Entry 8VOB (electron microscopy, 3.10 A resolution); this record covers chains S and D of the 10 polymer chains in the assembly.

[Chain S]
Protein: Histone H2B 1.1
From: Xenopus laevis
Reference sequence: P02281 (H2B11_XENLA); residues 27-122 here correspond to UniProt positions 31-126 (UniProt number = residue number + 4)
Amino-acid sequence (96 residues; each row starts with the number of its first residue):
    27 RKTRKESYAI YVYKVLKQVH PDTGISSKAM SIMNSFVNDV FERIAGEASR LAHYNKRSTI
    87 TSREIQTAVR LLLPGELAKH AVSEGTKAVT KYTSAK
Differences from the reference sequence: conflict Thr-29 (Ser33 in P02281)
UniProt features mapped onto this chain:
  - glycosylation: Ser-109 (O-linked (GlcNAc) serine)
  - cross-link: Lys-117 (Glycyl lysine isopeptide (Lys-Gly) (interchain with G-Cter in ubiquitin))

[Chain D]
Molecule: 157-nt DNA strand
Sequence (157 nucleotides; numbered 158 to 314; the number before each row is that of its first residue):
   158 GCTGCCGGCG GCTGGAGAAT CCCGGTGCCG AGGCCGCTCA ATTGGTCGTA GACAGCTCTA
   218 GCACCGCTTA AACGCACGTA CGCGCTGTCC CCCGCGTTTA AACCGCCAAG GGGATTACTC
   278 CCTAGTCTCC AGGCACGTCT CAGATATATA CATCCTG

[Interface between chain S and chain D]
Contacting residue pairs (17):
  Thr-29(S) / DA271(D)  hydrogen bond to the phosphate
  Arg-30(S) / DG193(D)  base contact
  Arg-30(S) / DC194(D)  hydrogen bond to the sugar
  Arg-30(S) / DT195(D)  sugar contact
  Tyr-39(S) / DA188(D)  sugar contact
  Tyr-39(S) / DG189(D)  hydrogen bond to the phosphate
  Gly-50(S) / DA188(D)  phosphate contact
  Ile-51(S) / DG187(D)  sugar contact
  Ile-51(S) / DA188(D)  phosphate contact
  Ser-53(S) / DG187(D)  phosphate contact
  Lys-82(S) / DA207(D)  phosphate contact
  Arg-83(S) / DT206(D)  sugar contact
  Arg-83(S) / DA207(D)  salt bridge to the phosphate
  Ser-84(S) / DT206(D)  hydrogen bond to the phosphate
  Ser-84(S) / DA207(D)  hydrogen bond to the phosphate
  Thr-85(S) / DT206(D)  phosphate contact
  Thr-85(S) / DA207(D)  hydrogen bond to the phosphate
Also at the interface, not in a pair above, chain S (11 interface residues in all): Ser-52
Also at the interface, not in a pair above, chain D (10 interface residues in all): DC196

[In short]
11 residues of chain S and 10 residues of chain D are in contact, with 6 hydrogen bonds and 1 salt bridge.
Polar contacts include Arg-30(S)/DC194(D), Thr-29(S)/DA271(D) and Tyr-39(S)/DG189(D).
Here chain S is Histone H2B 1.1 (Xenopus laevis) and chain D is a 157-nt DNA strand. Entry 8VOB
(H3K36me3-modified nucleosome bound to PRC2_AJ1-450) was determined by electron microscopy together with 8VMI,
8VMJ, 8VML, 8VMN, 8VNV, 8VNZ and 8VO0 from the same study.
